6YPU - chains 2 and l of the 15 polymer chains in the assembly; structure by electron microscopy, 2.90 A resolution.

== Chain 2 ==
Molecule: 16S ribosomal RNA
From: Acinetobacter baumannii (strain ATCC 19606 / DSM 30007 / CIP 70.34 / JCM 6841 / NBRC 109757 / NCIMB 12457 / NCTC 12156 / 81)
Sequence (1544 nucleotides; row label = number of the first residue in the row):
     1 UUUAACUGAA GAGUUUGAUC AUGGCUCAGA UUGAACGCUG GCGGCAGGCU UAACACAUGC
    61 AAGUCGAGCG GGGGAAGGUA GCUUGCUACC GGACCUAGCG GCGGACGGGU GAGUAAUGCU
   121 UAGGAAUCUG CCUAUUAGUG GGGGACAACA UCUCGAAAGG GAUGCUAAUA CCGCAUACGU
   181 CCUACGGGAG AAAGCAGGGG AUCUUCGGAC CUUGCGCUAA UAGAUGAGCC UAAGUCGGAU
   241 UAGCUAGUUG GUGGGGUAAA GGCCUACCAA GGCGACGAUC UGUAGCGGGU CUGAGAGGAU
   301 GAUCCGCCAC ACUGGGACUG AGACACGGCC CAGACUCCUA CGGGAGGCAG CAGUGGGGAA
   361 UAUUGGACAA UGGGGGGAAC CCUGAUCCAG CCAUGCCGCG UGUGUGAAGA AGGCCUUAUG
   421 GUUGUAAAGC ACUUUAAGCG AGGAGGAGGC UACUUUAGUU AAUACCUAGA GAUAGUGGAC
   481 GUUACUCGCA GAAUAAGCAC CGGCUAACUC UGUGCCAGCA GCCGCGGUAA UACAGAGGGU
   541 GCGAGCGUUA AUCGGAUUUA CUGGGCGUAA AGCGUGCGUA GGCGGCUUAU UAAGUCGGAU
   601 GUGAAAUCCC CGAGCUUAAC UUGGGAAUUG CAUUCGAUAC UGGUGAGCUA GAGUAUGGGA
   661 GAGGAUGGUA GAAUUCCAGG UGUAGCGGUG AAAUGCGUAG AGAUCUGGAG GAAUACCGAU
   721 GGCGAAGGCA GCCAUCUGGC CUAAUACUGA CGCUGAGGUA CGAAAGCAUG GGGAGCAAAC
   781 AGGAUUAGAU ACCCUGGUAG UCCAUGCCGU AAACGAUGUC UACUAGCCGU UGGGGCCUUU
   841 GAGGCUUUAG UGGCGCAGCU AACGCGAUAA GUAGACCGCC UGGGGAGUAC GGUCGCAAGA
   901 CUAAAACUCA AAUGAAUUGA CGGGGGCCCG CACAAGCGGU GGAGCAUGUG GUUUAAUUCG
   961 AUGCAACGCG AAGAACCUUA CCUGGCCUUG ACAUACUAGA AACUUUCCAG AGAUGGAUUG
  1021 GUGCCUUCGG GAAUCUAGAU ACAGGUGCUG CAUGGCUGUC GUCAGCUCGU GUCGUGAGAU
  1081 GUUGGGUUAA GUCCCGCAAC GAGCGCAACC CUUUUCCUUA CUUGCCAGCA UUUCGGAUGG
  1141 GAACUUUAAG GAUACUGCCA GUGACAAACU GGAGGAAGGC GGGGACGACG UCAAGUCAUC
  1201 AUGGCCCUUA CGGCCAGGGC UACACACGUG CUACAAUGGU CGGUACAAAG GGUUGCUACA
  1261 CAGCGAUGUG AUGCUAAUCU CAAAAAGCCG AUCGUAGUCC GGAUUGGAGU CUGCAACUCG
  1321 ACUCCAUGAA GUCGGAAUCG CUAGUAAUCG CGGAUCAGAA UGCCGCGGUG AAUACGUUCC
  1381 CGGGCCUUGU ACACACCGCC CGUCACACCA UGGGAGUUUG UUGCACCAGA AGUAGCUAGC
  1441 CUAACUGCAA AGAGGGCGGU UACCACGGUG UGGCCGAUGA CUGGGGUGAA GUCGUAACAA
  1501 GGUAGCCGUA GGGGAACCUG CGGCUGGAUC ACCUCCUUAA CGAA
Unresolved in the structure: 1-2, 78-89, 200-209, 838-842, 924-1544
What the authors report for this chain:
  - conformationally variable residues (side-chain flip): A1489, A1490

== Chain l ==
Protein: 30S ribosomal protein S11
From: Acinetobacter baumannii (strain ATCC 19606 / DSM 30007 / CIP 70.34 / JCM 6841 / NBRC 109757 / NCIMB 12457 / NCTC 12156 / 81)
UniProt: D0CD20 (D0CD20_ACIB2); residues 1-128 here = UniProt positions 1-128
Chain sequence (128 residues; numbered 1 to 128; the number before each row is that of its first residue):
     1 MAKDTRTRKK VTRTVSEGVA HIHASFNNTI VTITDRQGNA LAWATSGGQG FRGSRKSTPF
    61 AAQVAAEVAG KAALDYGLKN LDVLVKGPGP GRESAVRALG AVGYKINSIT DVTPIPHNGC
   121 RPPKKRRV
Unresolved in the structure: 1-14

== Chain 2 / chain l interface ==
Pairs across the interface (58):
  G671(2) - His117(l)  base contact
  A672(2) - Ile115(l)  hydrogen bond to the sugar
  A672(2) - Pro116(l)  sugar contact
  A672(2) - His117(l)  hydrogen bond to the base
  A672(2) - Gly119(l)  base contact
  A673(2) - Pro114(l)  sugar contact
  A673(2) - Pro116(l)  sugar contact
  U674(2) - Cys120(l)  base contact
  G680(2) - Gly38(l)  hydrogen bond to the base
  U681(2) - Asn39(l)  hydrogen bond to the sugar
  U681(2) - Ala40(l)  hydrogen bond to the sugar
  G682(2) - Ala40(l)  sugar contact
  G682(2) - Trp43(l)  sugar contact
  U683(2) - Trp43(l)  hydrogen bond to the sugar
  A684(2) - Trp43(l)  sugar contact
  G685(2) - Thr45(l)  hydrogen bond to the phosphate
  G685(2) - Gly48(l)  phosphate contact
  C686(2) - Asn28(l)  hydrogen bond to the phosphate
  C686(2) - Thr45(l)  hydrogen bond to the phosphate
  C686(2) - Gly47(l)  phosphate contact
  C686(2) - Gly48(l)  phosphate contact
  G687(2) - Asn28(l)  hydrogen bond to the phosphate
  G688(2) - Asn27(l)  hydrogen bond to the phosphate
  G688(2) - Lys56(l)  hydrogen bond to the base
  U689(2) - Asn27(l)  hydrogen bond to the phosphate
  U689(2) - Arg126(l)  sugar contact
  G690(2) - Arg126(l)  salt bridge to the phosphate
  A691(2) - Ser54(l)  phosphate contact
  A692(2) - Gly53(l)  hydrogen bond to the phosphate
  A701(2) - Trp43(l)  base contact
  G702(2) - Ile30(l)  base contact
  G702(2) - Trp43(l)  base contact
  A703(2) - Thr32(l)  hydrogen bond to the sugar
  U704(2) - His21(l)  phosphate contact
  U704(2) - Gly38(l)  hydrogen bond to the sugar
  U704(2) - Lys86(l)  salt bridge to the phosphate
  C705(2) - His21(l)  phosphate contact
  C705(2) - Gln37(l)  sugar contact
  C705(2) - Gly38(l)  sugar contact
  G711(2) - Cys120(l)  base contact
  A713(2) - Asn118(l)  hydrogen bond to the sugar
  A713(2) - Gly119(l)  sugar contact
  U714(2) - Asn118(l)  phosphate contact
  A715(2) - His117(l)  stacking on the base
  A715(2) - Asn118(l)  sugar contact
  A774(2) - Cys120(l)  base contact
  G775(2) - Cys120(l)  sugar contact
  G775(2) - Arg121(l)  hydrogen bond to the sugar
  C776(2) - Arg121(l)  sugar contact
  C776(2) - Pro122(l)  sugar contact
  C776(2) - Pro123(l)  phosphate contact
  A777(2) - Pro123(l)  phosphate contact
  A777(2) - Lys124(l)  hydrogen bond to the phosphate
  A778(2) - Lys124(l)  salt bridge to the phosphate
  C792(2) - Arg127(l)  hydrogen bond to the sugar
  C793(2) - Arg126(l)  hydrogen bond to the phosphate
  C793(2) - Arg127(l)  hydrogen bond to the phosphate
  C794(2) - Arg126(l)  salt bridge to the phosphate
Other interface residues (no listed pair), chain 2 (35 interface residues in all): A712
Other interface residues (no listed pair), chain l (35 interface residues in all): His23, Thr34, Arg52, Lys125, Val128

== Overview ==
The chain 2/chain l interface involves 35 residues from each chain, with 22 hydrogen bonds, 4 salt bridges and
1 aromatic stacking contact. Polar contacts include A672(2)-His117(l), G680(2)-Gly38(l) and G688(2)-Lys56(l).
From the paper: conformational variability at A1489(2) and A1490(2).
Chain 2 is 16S ribosomal RNA and chain l is 30S ribosomal protein S11, both from Acinetobacter baumannii
(strain ATCC 19606 / DSM 30007 / CIP 70.34 / JCM 6841 / NBRC 109757 / NCIMB 12457 / NCTC 12156 / 81); the
structure, Acinetobacter baumannii ribosome-amikacin complex - 30S subunit body, was determined by electron
microscopy, deposited together with 6YS5, 6YT9 and 6YTF.
